Entry 5YH0 (X-ray diffraction, 3.45 A resolution); this record covers chains E and J of the 12 polymer chains in the assembly.

== Chain E (and J) ==
Molecule: DrFam20C1
From: Danio rerio
Notes: chain J of this document is another copy of the same molecule, construct and numbering; everything in this record applies to it too
Sequence (560 residues; row label = number of the first residue in the row):
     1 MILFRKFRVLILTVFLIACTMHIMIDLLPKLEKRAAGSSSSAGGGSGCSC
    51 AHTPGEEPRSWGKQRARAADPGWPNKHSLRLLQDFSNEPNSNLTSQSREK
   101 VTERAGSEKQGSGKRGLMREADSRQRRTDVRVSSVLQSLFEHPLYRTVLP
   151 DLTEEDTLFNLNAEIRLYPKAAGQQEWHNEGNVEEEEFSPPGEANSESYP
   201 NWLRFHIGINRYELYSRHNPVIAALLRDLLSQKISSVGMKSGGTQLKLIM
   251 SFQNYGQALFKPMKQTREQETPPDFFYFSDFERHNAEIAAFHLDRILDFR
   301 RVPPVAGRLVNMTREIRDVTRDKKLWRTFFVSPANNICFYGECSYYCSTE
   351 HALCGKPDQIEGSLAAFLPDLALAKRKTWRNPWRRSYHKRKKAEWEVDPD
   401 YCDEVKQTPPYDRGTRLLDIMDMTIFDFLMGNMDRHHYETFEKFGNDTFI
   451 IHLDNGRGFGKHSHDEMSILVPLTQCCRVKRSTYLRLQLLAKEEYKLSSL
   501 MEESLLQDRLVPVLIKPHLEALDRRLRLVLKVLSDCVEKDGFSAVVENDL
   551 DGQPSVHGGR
Unresolved in the structure: 1-133, 160-197, 557-560 (chain J: 1-133, 160-197, 550-560)
Disulfides: Cys338-Cys354, Cys343-Cys347, Cys402-Cys476, Cys477-Cys536

== Interface between chain E and chain J ==
Contacting residue pairs (18):
  Arg267(E) - Leu506(J)
  Glu268(E) - Leu506(J)
  Leu309(E) - Ser134(J)
  Glu502(E) - Arg227(J)
  Leu506(E) - Gln507(J)
  Arg509(E) - Ser134(J)
  Val511(E) - Glu503(J)
  Val511(E) - Gln507(J)
  Pro512(E) - Leu506(J)  hydrophobic
  Pro512(E) - Gln507(J)
  Ile515(E) - Leu506(J)
  Ile515(E) - Val511(J)  hydrophobic
  Lys516(E) - Leu230(J)
  Lys516(E) - Gln507(J)
  Lys516(E) - Asp508(J)
  Lys516(E) - Arg509(J)
  Pro517(E) - Arg509(J)
  Glu520(E) - Arg509(J)  salt bridge
Also at the interface, not in a pair above, chain E (13 interface residues in all): Glu493
Also at the interface, not in a pair above, chain J (12 interface residues in all): Ser231, Gln232, Pro512

== Overview ==
Chain E and chain J form an interface of 13 and 12 residues respectively; the contacts include 1 salt bridge.
The salt-bridged pair is Glu520(E)-Arg509(J).
Chain E and chain J are both DrFam20C1 (Danio rerio); the structure, The structure of DrFam20C1, was
determined by X-ray diffraction (same publication as 5XOM, 5XOO and 5YH2).
